PDB entry 1THB | X-ray diffraction, 1.50 A resolution | chains A and C of the 4 polymer chains in the assembly

Chain A (and C):
Molecule: Hemoglobin A (oxy) (alpha chain)
Organism: Homo sapiens
Notes: chain C of this document is another copy of the same molecule, construct and numbering; everything in this record applies to it too
UniProt: P69905 (HBA_HUMAN); residue numbers follow UniProt; this construct covers 1-141
Chain sequence (141 residues; each row starts with the number of its first residue):
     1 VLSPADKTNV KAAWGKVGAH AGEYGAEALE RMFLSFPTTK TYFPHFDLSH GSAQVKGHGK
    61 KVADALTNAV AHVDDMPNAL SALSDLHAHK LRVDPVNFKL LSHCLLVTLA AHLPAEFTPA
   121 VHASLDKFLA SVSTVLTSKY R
UniProt features mapped onto this chain:
  - site: Lys61 (Not glycated)
  - natural variant: Asp6 (A6D: In J-Toronto; this construct carries the variant), Ala13 (A13D: In J-Paris 1/J-Aljezur), Glu27 (A27E: In Shenyang; this construct carries the variant), Lys61 (K61N: In Zambia; deletion: In Clinic), Asp64 (A64D: In Pontoise; this construct carries the variant), Asp75 (D75A: In Lille; D75G: In Chapel Hill; D75N: In G-Pest), Ala111 (A111D: In Petah Tikva)
Ion coordination: heme Fe: His87 (together with oxygen molecule)
Small-molecule neighbours:
  - heme (HEM): Met32, Thr39, Tyr42, Phe43, His45, Phe46, His58, Lys61, Val62, Ala65, Leu66, Leu83, Leu86, His87, Leu91, Val93, Asn97, Phe98, Leu101, Val132, Ser133, Leu136
  - oxygen molecule (OXY): Leu29, Phe43, His58, Val62, His87, Leu101

Interface between chain A and chain C:
Pairs across the interface (6; chain A residue first):
  Asp126(A) with Arg141(C), salt bridge
  Lys127(A) with Arg141(C), hydrogen bond (side chain-backbone)
  Ser138(A) with Val1(C)
  Arg141(A) with Val1(C); Asp126(C), salt bridge; Lys127(C), hydrogen bond (backbone-side chain)
Interface residues without a listed pair, chain A (6 interface residues in all): Val1, Ala130
Interface residues without a listed pair, chain C (7 interface residues in all): Ala123, Ala130, Ser138

Overview:
6 residues of chain A face 7 of chain C across their interface, with 2 hydrogen bonds and 2 salt bridges.
Polar pairs include Asp126(A)-Arg141(C) and Lys127(A)-Arg141(C). Chain A binds heme and oxygen molecule.
Chain A and chain C are both Hemoglobin A (oxy) (alpha chain) (Homo sapiens); the structure, Refinement of a
partially oxygenated T state haemoglobin at 1.5 angstroms resolution, was determined by X-ray diffraction.
